7NPK - chain A; structure by X-ray diffraction, 1.83 A resolution.

# Chain A
Molecule: Alpha-1-antitrypsin
Source organism: Homo sapiens
UniProt: P01009 (A1AT_HUMAN); residues 2-393 here correspond to UniProt positions 26-417 (UniProt number = residue number + 24)
Sequence (403 residues; row label = number of the first residue in the row; numbers below 1 keep their minus sign (Met-9 is residue -9)):
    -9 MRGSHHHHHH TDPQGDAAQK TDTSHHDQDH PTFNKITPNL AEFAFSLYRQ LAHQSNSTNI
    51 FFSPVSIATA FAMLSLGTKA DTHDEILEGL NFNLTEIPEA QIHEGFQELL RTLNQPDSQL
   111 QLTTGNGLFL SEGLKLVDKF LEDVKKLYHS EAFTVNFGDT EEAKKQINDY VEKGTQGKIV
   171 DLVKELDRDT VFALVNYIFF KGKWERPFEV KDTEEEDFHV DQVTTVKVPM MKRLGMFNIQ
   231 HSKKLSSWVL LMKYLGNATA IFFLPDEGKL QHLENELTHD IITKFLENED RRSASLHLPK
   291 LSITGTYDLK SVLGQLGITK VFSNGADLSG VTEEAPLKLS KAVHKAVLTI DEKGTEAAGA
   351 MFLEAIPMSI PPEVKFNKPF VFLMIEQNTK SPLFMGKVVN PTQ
Disordered / not traced: -9 to 21, 197-201, 342-356
Differences from the reference sequence: initiating methionine (-9); expression tag (-8 to 1); engineered mutation Ser232 (Cys256 in P01009)
Small-molecule neighbours: CMPD3 (UL2; N-((1S,2R)-1-hydroxy-1-(O-tolyl)pentan-2-yl)-2-oxo-2,3-dihydrobenzo[d]oxazole-5-carboxamide): Trp194, Thr203, Met221, Met242, Tyr244, Phe252, Leu288, Pro289, Lys290, Leu291, Ile293, Leu338, Ile340, Phe366, Phe370, Phe372, Met374, Val388
What the authors report for this chain:
  - binding site for CMPD3: Trp194, Tyr244, Pro289, Leu291

# Summary
Bound to chain A: CMPD3. From the paper: a binding site for CMPD3 at Trp194, Tyr244 and Pro289 among others.
Chain A is Alpha-1-antitrypsin (Homo sapiens); the structure, Alpha-1 antitrypsin C232S complexed with CMPD3,
was determined by X-ray diffraction (same publication as 7NPL).
